PDB entry 5F2V | X-ray diffraction, 2.80 A resolution | chains T and U of the 4 polymer chains in the assembly

Chain T (and U):
Name: GTP pyrophosphokinase YjbM
Organism: Bacillus subtilis PY79
Notes: EC 2.7.6.5; chain U of this document is another copy of the same molecule, construct and numbering; everything in this record applies to it too
UniProt: O31611 (YJBM_BACSU); residues 3-211 here = UniProt positions 3-211
Amino-acid sequence (209 residues; row label = number of the first residue in the row):
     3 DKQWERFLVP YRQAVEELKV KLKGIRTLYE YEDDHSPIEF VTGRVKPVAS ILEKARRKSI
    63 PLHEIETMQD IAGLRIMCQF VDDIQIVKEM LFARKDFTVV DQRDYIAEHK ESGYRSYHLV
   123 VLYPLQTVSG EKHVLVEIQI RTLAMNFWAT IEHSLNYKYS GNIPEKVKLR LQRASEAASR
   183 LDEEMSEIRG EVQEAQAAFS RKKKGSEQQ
Unresolved in the structure: 198-211 (chain U: 104-112, 198-211)
Bound ions: Mg2+: Glu139 (together with AMP-CPP)
Ligand contacts: AMP-CPP (APC; diphosphomethylphosphonic acid adenosyl ester): Thr44, Gly45, Arg46, Lys48, Ser52, Lys56, Asp72, Gly75, Leu76, Arg77, Tyr107, Glu139, Gln141, His155
UniProt features mapped onto this chain:
  - active site: Glu139 (Proton acceptor)
  - binding site (guanosine 3'-diphosphate 5'-triphosphate): Lys21 to Arg28, Glu41, Phe42, Arg46 to Lys48, Arg59, Arg105, Lys112 to Ser114, His120, Asn148, Ala151 to His155
  - binding site (ATP): Arg46 to Lys48, Ser52, Lys56 to Arg59, Asp72, Arg77
  - binding site (Mg(2+)): Asp72
  - mutagenesis: Lys25 (K25A: No stimulation by (p)ppGpp, protein still forms tetramers), Phe42 (F42A: No stimulation by (p)ppGpp, protein still forms tetramers), Arg46 (R46G: Loss of (p)ppGpp synthesis, protein still forms tetramers), Glu139 (E139V: Loss of (p)ppGpp synthesis, protein still forms tetramers), Asn148 (N148G: No stimulation by (p)ppGpp, protein still forms tetramers)
What the authors report for this chain:
  - binding site for AMP-CPP: Arg46, Lys48, Lys56, Arg59, Arg77
  - catalytic residues: Glu139 (proposed by the authors, not directly observed)
  - mutagenesis - R46G, E139V: abolished catalytic activity
  - mutagenesis - K25A, F42A, N148G: abolished catalytic activity on pppGpp

How chain T and chain U interact:
Pairs across the interface (38):
  Lys4(T) - Tyr33(U)
  Glu7(T) - Tyr33(U)
  Arg8(T) - Leu30(U)
  Arg8(T) - Tyr33(U)  hydrogen bond (backbone-side chain)
  Arg8(T) - Glu34(U)  salt bridge
  Gln15(T) - Val22(U)  hydrogen bond (side chain-backbone)
  Gln15(T) - Lys23(U)
  Gln15(T) - Gly26(U)
  Glu18(T) - Val22(U)
  Glu19(T) - Lys23(U)  salt bridge
  Val22(T) - Gln15(U)  hydrogen bond (backbone-side chain)
  Val22(T) - Glu18(U)
  Val22(T) - Glu19(U)
  Val22(T) - Val22(U)  hydrophobic
  Lys23(T) - Glu19(U)
  Lys23(T) - Lys23(U)
  Lys23(T) - Tyr125(U)
  Gly26(T) - Gln15(U)
  Leu30(T) - Val11(U)  hydrophobic
  Leu30(T) - Thr129(U)
  Leu30(T) - Val130(U)  hydrophobic
  Tyr31(T) - Val130(U)  hydrophobic
  Tyr33(T) - Glu7(U)
  Tyr33(T) - Arg8(U)
  Tyr33(T) - Val11(U)  hydrophobic
  Glu34(T) - Arg8(U)  salt bridge
  Met92(T) - Val130(U)  hydrophobic
  Arg96(T) - Gln128(U)
  Lys97(T) - Gln128(U)  hydrogen bond (backbone-side chain)
  Lys97(T) - Glu133(U)
  Asp98(T) - Gln128(U)
  Tyr125(T) - Lys23(U)  hydrogen bond
  Gln128(T) - Arg96(U)
  Gln128(T) - Lys97(U)  hydrogen bond (side chain-backbone)
  Gln128(T) - Asp98(U)
  Val130(T) - Leu30(U)  hydrophobic
  Val130(T) - Tyr31(U)  hydrophobic
  Glu133(T) - Lys97(U)
Also at the interface, not in a pair above, chain T (24 interface residues in all): Val11, Ala95, Thr129
Also at the interface, not in a pair above, chain U (23 interface residues in all): Met92, Ala95

Overview:
24 residues of chain T face 23 of chain U across their interface; the contacts include 6 hydrogen bonds and 3
salt bridges. Among the polar pairs are Arg8(T)-Glu34(U), Glu19(T)-Lys23(U) and Arg8(T)-Tyr33(U). From the
paper: the catalytic residue Glu139(T); K25A, F42A and N148G of chain T abolish catalytic activity on pppGpp;
5 substitutions were tested in all.
Chain T and chain U are both GTP pyrophosphokinase YjbM (Bacillus subtilis PY79); the structure, Crystal
structure of the small alarmone synthethase 1 from Bacillus subtilis bound to AMPCPP, was determined by X-ray
diffraction (same publication as 5DEC and 5DED).
